Entry 6Q4Q (X-ray diffraction, 1.45 A resolution); this record covers chains A and C.

[Chain A]
Molecule: Casein kinase II subunit alpha
Organism: Homo sapiens
Notes: EC 2.7.11.1; fragment: residues 2-329 and N-terminal extension GSMDIEFDDDADDDGSGSGSGSGS
UniProt: P68400 (CSK21_HUMAN); residue numbers follow UniProt; this construct covers 3-329
Sequence (327 residues; row label = number of the first residue in the row):
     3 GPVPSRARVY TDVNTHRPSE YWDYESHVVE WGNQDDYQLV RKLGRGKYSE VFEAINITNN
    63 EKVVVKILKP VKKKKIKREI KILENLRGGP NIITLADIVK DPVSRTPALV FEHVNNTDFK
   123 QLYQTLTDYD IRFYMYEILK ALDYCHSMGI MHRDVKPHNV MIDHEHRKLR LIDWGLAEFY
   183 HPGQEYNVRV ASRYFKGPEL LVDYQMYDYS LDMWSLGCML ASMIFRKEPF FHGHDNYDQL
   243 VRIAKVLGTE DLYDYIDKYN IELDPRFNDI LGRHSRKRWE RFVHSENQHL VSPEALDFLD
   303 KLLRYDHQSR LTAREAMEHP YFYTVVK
Sequence notes: engineered mutation Ser21 (Arg in P68400)
UniProt features mapped onto this chain:
  - region: Gln36 to Leu41 (Interaction with beta subunit)
  - active site: Asp156 (Proton acceptor)
  - binding site (ATP): Leu45 to Val53, Lys68
  - natural variant: Arg47 (R47Q: In OCNDS), Tyr50 (Y50S: In OCNDS), Asp175 (D175G: In OCNDS), Lys198 (K198R: In OCNDS)
Residues lining bound ligands: benzoic acid (BEZ): Val53, Val66, Lys68, Ile95, Phe113, Val116, Ile174, Asp175, Trp176

[Chain C]
Molecule: Stapled peptide
Sequence (15 residues; row label = number of the first residue in the row):
     1 XGGRLYGFKW HGGGX
Modified / non-standard residues: ACE (acetyl group) at position 1; NH2 (amino group) at position 15
Covalently attached groups: 3,5-bis(1-methyl-1,2,3-triazol-4-yl)benzoic acid (A1H27) linked to Gly3, Gly12
Residues lining bound ligands: A1H27 (3,5-bis(1-methyl-1,2,3-triazol-4-yl)benzoic acid): Gly2, Arg4, Trp10, His11, Gly13

[How chain A and chain C interact]
Contacting residue pairs (26):
  Gln36(A) with Tyr6(C); Gly7(C), hydrogen bond (side chain-backbone); Phe8(C)
  Asp37(A) with Arg4(C), salt bridge
  Tyr39(A) with Phe8(C)
  Gln40(A) with Lys9(C); Trp10(C); His11(C)
  Leu41(A) with Leu5(C), hydrophobic; Phe8(C), hydrophobic; Lys9(C), hydrogen bond (backbone-backbone); Trp10(C); His11(C), hydrogen bond (backbone-backbone)
  Val42(A) with Trp10(C); His11(C)
  Glu52(A) with Tyr6(C), hydrogen bond
  Phe54(A) with Leu5(C), hydrophobic
  Ile57(A) with His11(C)
  Val67(A) with Phe8(C), hydrophobic
  Ile69(A) with Tyr6(C), hydrophobic; Phe8(C), hydrophobic
  Val101(A) with Phe8(C), hydrophobic
  Asp103(A) with Tyr6(C); Gly7(C)
  Thr108(A) with Tyr6(C)
  Ala110(A) with Phe8(C), hydrophobic
Other interface residues (no listed pair), chain A (16 interface residues in all): Lys71

[Summary]
The interface between chain A and chain C involves 16 residues on one side and 8 on the other, with 4 hydrogen
bonds and 1 salt bridge. Polar pairs include Asp37(A)-Arg4(C), Gln36(A)-Gly7(C) and Glu52(A)-Tyr6(C). Chain A
binds benzoic acid.
Chain A is Casein kinase II subunit alpha (Homo sapiens) and chain C is Stapled peptide; the structure, The
Crystal structure of CK2a bound to P2-C4, was determined by X-ray diffraction together with 6Q38 from the same
study.
